PDB entry 4O2E | X-ray diffraction, 1.98 A resolution | chains A and C of the 3 polymer chains in the assembly

== Chain A ==
Protein: HLA class I histocompatibility antigen, B-39 alpha chain
Organism: Homo sapiens
UniProt: P30475 (1B39_HUMAN); residues 1-274 here correspond to UniProt positions 25-298 (UniProt number = residue number + 24)
Sequence (274 residues; numbered 1 to 274; the number before each row is that of its first residue):
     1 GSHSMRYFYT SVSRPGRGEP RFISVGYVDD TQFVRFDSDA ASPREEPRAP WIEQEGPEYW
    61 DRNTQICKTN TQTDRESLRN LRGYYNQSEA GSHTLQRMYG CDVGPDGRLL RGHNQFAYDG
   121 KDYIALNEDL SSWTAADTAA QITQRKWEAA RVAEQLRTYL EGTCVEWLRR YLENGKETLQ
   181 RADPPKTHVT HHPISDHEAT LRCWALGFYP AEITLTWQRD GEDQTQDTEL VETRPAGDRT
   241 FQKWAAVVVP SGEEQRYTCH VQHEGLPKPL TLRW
Disulfide bonds: Cys-101/Cys-164, Cys-203/Cys-259

== Chain C ==
Protein: Peptide from ATP-dependent RNA helicase DDX3X
UniProt: O00571 (DDX3X_HUMAN); residues 1-9 here correspond to UniProt positions 2-10 (UniProt number = residue number + 1)
Sequence (9 residues; numbered 1 to 9; the number before each row is that of its first residue):
     1 SHVAVENAL
UniProt features mapped onto this chain:
  - modified residue: Ser-1 (N-acetylserine)

== Chain A / chain C interface ==
Pairs across the interface (40):
  Met-5(A) with Ser-1(C)
  Tyr-7(A) with Ser-1(C), hydrogen bond (side chain-backbone); His-2(C)
  Tyr-9(A) with His-2(C)
  Ser-24(A) with His-2(C), hydrogen bond
  Glu-45(A) with His-2(C), salt bridge
  Tyr-59(A) with Ser-1(C)
  Arg-62(A) with Ser-1(C), hydrogen bond
  Asn-63(A) with Ser-1(C), hydrogen bond; His-2(C), hydrogen bond (side chain-backbone)
  Ile-66(A) with His-2(C); Val-3(C)
  Cys-67(A) with His-2(C), hydrogen bond
  Thr-69(A) with Glu-6(C)
  Thr-73(A) with Glu-6(C); Asn-7(C); Ala-8(C)
  Glu-76(A) with Ala-8(C)
  Ser-77(A) with Ala-8(C); Leu-9(C), hydrogen bond (side chain-backbone)
  Asn-80(A) with Leu-9(C), hydrogen bond (side chain-backbone)
  Tyr-84(A) with Leu-9(C), hydrogen bond (side chain-backbone)
  Leu-95(A) with Leu-9(C), hydrophobic
  Arg-97(A) with Val-3(C)
  Tyr-99(A) with His-2(C); Val-3(C), hydrogen bond (side chain-backbone)
  Tyr-123(A) with Leu-9(C), hydrophobic
  Thr-143(A) with Leu-9(C), hydrogen bond (side chain-backbone)
  Lys-146(A) with Ala-8(C); Leu-9(C), hydrogen bond (side chain-backbone)
  Trp-147(A) with Asn-7(C); Ala-8(C), hydrogen bond (side chain-backbone); Leu-9(C), hydrophobic
  Val-152(A) with Asn-7(C)
  Gln-155(A) with Val-5(C)
  Tyr-159(A) with Ser-1(C), hydrogen bond (side chain-backbone); His-2(C); Val-3(C), hydrophobic
  Trp-167(A) with Ser-1(C)
  Tyr-171(A) with Ser-1(C), hydrogen bond (side chain-backbone)
Interface residues without a listed pair, chain A (32 interface residues in all): Leu-81, Phe-116, Ala-150, Leu-156
Interface residues without a listed pair, chain C (9 interface residues in all): Ala-4

== Overview ==
The interface between chain A and chain C involves 32 residues on one side and 9 on the other; the contacts
include 15 hydrogen bonds and 1 salt bridge. Polar pairs include Glu-45(A)/His-2(C), Tyr-7(A)/Ser-1(C) and
Ser-24(A)/His-2(C).
Chain A is HLA class I histocompatibility antigen, B-39 alpha chain (Homo sapiens) and chain C is Peptide from
ATP-dependent RNA helicase DDX3X; the structure, A peptide complexed with HLA-B*3901, was determined by X-ray
diffraction (same publication as 4O2C and 4O2F).
